6I76 - chain A; structure by X-ray diffraction, 1.20 A resolution.

# Chain A
Molecule: Galectin-3
From: Homo sapiens
UniProt: P17931 (LEG3_HUMAN); numbering as in UniProt (aligned over 113-250)
Sequence (138 residues; row label = number of the first residue in the row):
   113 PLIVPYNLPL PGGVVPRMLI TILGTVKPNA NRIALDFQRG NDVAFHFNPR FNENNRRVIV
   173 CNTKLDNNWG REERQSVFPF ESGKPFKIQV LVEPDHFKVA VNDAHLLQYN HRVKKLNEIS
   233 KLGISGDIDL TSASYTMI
Curated features (UniProtKB/Swiss-Prot):
  - motif: Lys226 to Asp241 (Nuclear export signal)
  - binding site (a beta-D-galactoside): Trp181 to Gln187
  - modified residue: Ser188 (Phosphoserine)
Ligand contacts: H5N ((2R,3R,4S,5R,6S)-4-[4-[4-azido-2,3,5,6-tetrakis(fluoranyl)phenyl]-1,2,3-triazol-1-yl]-2-(hydroxymethyl)-6-(4-methylphenyl)sulfanyl-oxane-3,5-diol): Arg144, Ile145, Ala146, His158, Asn160, Arg162, Val172, Asn174, Trp181, Glu184, Ser237, Gly238
Reported in the primary citation:
  - binding site for H5N: Arg144, Trp181

# In short
Bound to chain A: compound H5N. From UniProt: 7 beta-D-galactoside-binding residues. The paper reports a
binding site for H5N at Arg144 and Trp181.
Chain A is Galectin-3 (Homo sapiens); the structure, Galectin-3C in complex with substituted polyfluoroaryl
monothiogalactoside derivative-3, was determined by X-ray diffraction, deposited together with 6I74, 6I75,
6I77 and 6I78.
